PDB entry 5M7S | X-ray diffraction, 2.40 A resolution | chains A and B

[Chain A (and B)]
Protein: Protein O-GlcNAcase
Organism: Homo sapiens
Notes: EC 3.2.1.169, 3.2.1.-; chain B of this document is another copy of the same molecule, construct and numbering; everything in this record applies to it too
UniProt: O60502 (OGA_HUMAN); residue numbers follow UniProt; this construct covers 1-916
Sequence (916 residues; numbered 1 to 916; the number before each row is that of its first residue):
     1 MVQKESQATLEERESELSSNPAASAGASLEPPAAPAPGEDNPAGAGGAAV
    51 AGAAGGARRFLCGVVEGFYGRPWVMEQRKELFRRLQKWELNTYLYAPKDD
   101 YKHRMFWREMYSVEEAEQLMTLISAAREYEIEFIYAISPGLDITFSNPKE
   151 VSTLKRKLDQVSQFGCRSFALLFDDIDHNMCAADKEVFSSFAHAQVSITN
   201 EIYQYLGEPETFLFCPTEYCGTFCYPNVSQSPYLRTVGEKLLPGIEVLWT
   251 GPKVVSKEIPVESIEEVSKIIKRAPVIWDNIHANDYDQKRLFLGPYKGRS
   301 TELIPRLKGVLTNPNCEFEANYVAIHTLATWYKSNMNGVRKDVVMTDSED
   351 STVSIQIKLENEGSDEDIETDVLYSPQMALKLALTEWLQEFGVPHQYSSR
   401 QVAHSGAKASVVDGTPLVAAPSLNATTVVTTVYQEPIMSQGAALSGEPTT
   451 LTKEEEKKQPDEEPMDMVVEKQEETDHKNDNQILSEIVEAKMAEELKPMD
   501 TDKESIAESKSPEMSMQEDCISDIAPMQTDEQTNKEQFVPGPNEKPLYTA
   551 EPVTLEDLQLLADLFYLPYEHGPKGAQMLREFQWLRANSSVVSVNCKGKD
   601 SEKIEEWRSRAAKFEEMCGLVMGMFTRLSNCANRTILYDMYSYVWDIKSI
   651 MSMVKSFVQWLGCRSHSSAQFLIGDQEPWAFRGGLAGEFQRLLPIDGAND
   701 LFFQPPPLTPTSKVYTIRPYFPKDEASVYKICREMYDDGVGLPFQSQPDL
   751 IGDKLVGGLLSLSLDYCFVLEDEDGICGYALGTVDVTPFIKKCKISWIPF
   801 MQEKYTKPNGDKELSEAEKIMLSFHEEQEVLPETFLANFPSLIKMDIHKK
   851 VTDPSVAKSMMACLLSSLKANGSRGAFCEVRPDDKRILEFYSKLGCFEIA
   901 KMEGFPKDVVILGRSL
Disordered / not traced: 1-57, 338-371, 396-536, 594-600, 664-676, 696-916 (chain B: 1-58, 341-371, 396-537, 594-600, 665-677, 696-916)
Small-molecule neighbours: NHT ((3ar,5r,6s,7r,7ar)-2-(ethylamino)-5-(hydroxymethyl)-5,6,7,7a-tetrahydro-3ah-pyrano[3,2-d][1,3]thiazole-6,7-diol): G67, F68, Y69, K98, D174, D175, C215, Y219, T250, V254, W278, N280, A283, D285, Y286, N313
From the paper describing this entry:
  - binding site for NHT: G67, K98, D174, D175, C215, Y219, W278, N280, D285, N313
  - catalytic residues: D174
  - catalytic residues: D175 (citing earlier work)

[Chain A / chain B interface]
Disulfides between the chains: C663(A)-C663(B)
Contacting residue pairs (149):
  Y69(A) - Y641(B)
  Y69(A) - W645(B)  hydrophobic
  G70(A) - Y641(B)
  R71(A) - Y638(B)
  R71(A) - D639(B)  salt bridge
  P72(A) - Y638(B)
  D99(A) - S629(B)
  D99(A) - R634(B)  hydrogen bond (backbone-side chain)
  D99(A) - Y638(B)  hydrogen bond (backbone-side chain)
  D99(A) - Y641(B)  hydrogen bond
  Y101(A) - R634(B)
  M105(A) - S629(B)
  M105(A) - N630(B)
  F106(A) - T549(B)
  F106(A) - N630(B)
  R108(A) - L547(B)
  L141(A) - K545(B)
  L141(A) - Y548(B)  hydrophobic
  D142(A) - K545(B)
  D142(A) - P546(B)
  D142(A) - L547(B)
  D142(A) - Y548(B)  hydrogen bond (side chain-backbone)
  T144(A) - E544(B)
  T144(A) - K545(B)  hydrogen bond (side chain-backbone)
  N147(A) - F538(B)
  N147(A) - E544(B)  hydrogen bond
  E150(A) - F538(B)
  D177(A) - K545(B)  salt bridge
  N179(A) - K545(B)  hydrogen bond (backbone-side chain)
  C181(A) - N543(B)
  C181(A) - E544(B)
  C181(A) - K545(B)  hydrogen bond (side chain-backbone)
  A182(A) - N543(B)  hydrogen bond (backbone-backbone)
  A183(A) - N543(B)  hydrogen bond (backbone-backbone)
  K253(A) - P678(B)
  D285(A) - W645(B)
  Y286(A) - W679(B)  hydrophobic
  Y286(A) - R682(B)  hydrogen bond (backbone-side chain)
  D287(A) - R682(B)
  D287(A) - G683(B)  hydrogen bond (side chain-backbone)
  Q288(A) - Q288(B)
  Q288(A) - K289(B)
  Q288(A) - S642(B)  hydrogen bond
  Q288(A) - Y643(B)
  Q288(A) - D646(B)
  K289(A) - Q288(B)
  K289(A) - G683(B)
  K289(A) - A686(B)
  K289(A) - Q690(B)
  R290(A) - F681(B)  hydrogen bond (side chain-backbone)
  R290(A) - G684(B)
  F538(A) - N147(B)
  F538(A) - E150(B)
  N543(A) - C181(B)
  N543(A) - A182(B)  hydrogen bond (backbone-backbone)
  N543(A) - A183(B)  hydrogen bond (backbone-backbone)
  E544(A) - T144(B)
  E544(A) - N147(B)  hydrogen bond
  E544(A) - C181(B)
  K545(A) - L141(B)
  K545(A) - D142(B)
  K545(A) - T144(B)  hydrogen bond (backbone-side chain)
  K545(A) - D177(B)  salt bridge
  K545(A) - N179(B)  hydrogen bond (side chain-backbone)
  K545(A) - C181(B)
  P546(A) - D142(B)
  L547(A) - R108(B)
  L547(A) - D142(B)
  Y548(A) - L141(B)  hydrophobic
  Y548(A) - D142(B)  hydrogen bond (backbone-side chain)
  T549(A) - M105(B)
  T549(A) - F106(B)
  L564(A) - L685(B)  hydrophobic
  Y569(A) - P678(B)  hydrogen bond (side chain-backbone)
  H571(A) - L685(B)
  H571(A) - E688(B)  salt bridge
  G575(A) - L685(B)
  M578(A) - F689(B)
  L579(A) - E688(B)
  L579(A) - F689(B)  hydrophobic
  L579(A) - L692(B)  hydrophobic
  F582(A) - F689(B)  hydrophobic
  F582(A) - L692(B)  hydrophobic
  F582(A) - L693(B)  hydrophobic
  Q583(A) - L692(B)
  R586(A) - L692(B)  hydrogen bond (side chain-backbone)
  S629(A) - D99(B)
  S629(A) - M105(B)
  N630(A) - M105(B)  hydrogen bond
  N630(A) - F106(B)
  R634(A) - D99(B)  hydrogen bond (side chain-backbone)
  R634(A) - Y101(B)
  Y638(A) - R71(B)
  Y638(A) - P72(B)
  Y638(A) - D99(B)  hydrogen bond (side chain-backbone)
  D639(A) - R71(B)  salt bridge
  Y641(A) - Y69(B)
  Y641(A) - G70(B)
  Y641(A) - D99(B)  hydrogen bond
  S642(A) - Q288(B)  hydrogen bond
  Y643(A) - Q288(B)
  W645(A) - Y69(B)  hydrophobic
  W645(A) - D285(B)
  D646(A) - Q288(B)
  D646(A) - A686(B)
  I647(A) - A686(B)
  I650(A) - A686(B)  hydrophobic
  I650(A) - F689(B)  hydrophobic
  M651(A) - F689(B)  hydrophobic
  M653(A) - L693(B)  hydrophobic
  V654(A) - F689(B)  hydrophobic
  V654(A) - L693(B)  hydrophobic
  F657(A) - P694(B)
  E677(A) - K253(B)  hydrogen bond (backbone-side chain)
  E677(A) - Y569(B)
  P678(A) - Y569(B)
  W679(A) - Y286(B)  hydrophobic
  A680(A) - I695(B)
  R682(A) - Y286(B)  hydrogen bond (side chain-backbone)
  R682(A) - D287(B)
  R682(A) - Q690(B)
  G683(A) - D287(B)  hydrogen bond (backbone-side chain)
  G683(A) - K289(B)
  G684(A) - R290(B)
  L685(A) - L564(B)  hydrophobic
  L685(A) - H571(B)
  L685(A) - G575(B)
  A686(A) - D646(B)
  A686(A) - I647(B)  hydrophobic
  A686(A) - I650(B)
  E688(A) - H571(B)  salt bridge
  E688(A) - L579(B)
  F689(A) - M578(B)
  F689(A) - L579(B)  hydrophobic
  F689(A) - F582(B)  hydrophobic
  F689(A) - I650(B)  hydrophobic
  F689(A) - M651(B)  hydrophobic
  F689(A) - V654(B)  hydrophobic
  Q690(A) - K289(B)
  Q690(A) - I650(B)
  Q690(A) - R682(B)
  R691(A) - I695(B)
  L692(A) - L579(B)  hydrophobic
  L692(A) - F582(B)  hydrophobic
  L692(A) - Q583(B)
  L692(A) - R586(B)  hydrogen bond (backbone-side chain)
  L693(A) - F582(B)  hydrophobic
  L693(A) - V654(B)  hydrophobic
  P694(A) - F657(B)  hydrophobic
Interface residues without a listed pair, chain A (81 interface residues in all): D100, I143, V255, Q537, F681, I695
Interface residues without a listed pair, chain B (80 interface residues in all): D100, E109, I143, V254, V255, M653, R691

[Overview]
81 residues of chain A face 80 of chain B across their interface; the contacts include 1 disulfide bond, 31
hydrogen bonds and 6 salt bridges. Polar contacts include R71(A)-D639(B), D177(A)-K545(B) and H571(A)-E688(B).
From the paper: catalytic residues D174(A) and D175(A); a binding site for NHT at G67(A), K98(A) and D174(A)
among others.
Chain A and chain B are both Protein O-GlcNAcase (Homo sapiens); the structure, Structure of human O-GlcNAc
hydrolase with bound transition state analog ThiametG, was determined by X-ray diffraction together with 5M7R
and 5M7T from the same study.
